5JC7 - chains A and X of the 4 polymer chains in the assembly; structure by X-ray diffraction, 2.75 A resolution.

Chain A:
Protein: Melanoma differentiation associated protein-5
Organism: Gallus gallus
Reference sequence: D9N195 (D9N195_CHICK); residues 298-994 here = UniProt positions 298-994
Sequence (701 residues; row label = number of the first residue in the row):
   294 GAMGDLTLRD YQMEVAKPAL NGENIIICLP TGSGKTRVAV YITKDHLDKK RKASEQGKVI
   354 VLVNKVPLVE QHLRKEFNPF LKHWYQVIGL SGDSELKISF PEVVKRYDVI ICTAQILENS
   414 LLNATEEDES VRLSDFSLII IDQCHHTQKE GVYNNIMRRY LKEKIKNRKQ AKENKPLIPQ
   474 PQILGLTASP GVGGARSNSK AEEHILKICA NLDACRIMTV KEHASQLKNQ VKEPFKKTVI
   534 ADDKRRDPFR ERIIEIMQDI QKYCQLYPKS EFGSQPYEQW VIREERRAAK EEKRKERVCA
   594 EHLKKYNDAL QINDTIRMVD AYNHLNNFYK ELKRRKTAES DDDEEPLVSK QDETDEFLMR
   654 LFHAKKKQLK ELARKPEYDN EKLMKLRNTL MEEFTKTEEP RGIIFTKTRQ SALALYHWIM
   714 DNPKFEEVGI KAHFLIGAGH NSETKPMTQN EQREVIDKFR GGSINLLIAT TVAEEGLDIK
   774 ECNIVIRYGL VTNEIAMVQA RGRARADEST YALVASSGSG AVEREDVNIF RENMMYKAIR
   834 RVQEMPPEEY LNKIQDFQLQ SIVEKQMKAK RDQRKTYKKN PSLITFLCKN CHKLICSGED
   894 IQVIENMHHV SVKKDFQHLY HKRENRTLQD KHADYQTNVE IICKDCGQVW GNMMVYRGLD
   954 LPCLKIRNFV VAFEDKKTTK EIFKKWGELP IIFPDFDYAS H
Disordered / not traced: 294-297, 417-421, 462-471, 634-641, 868-876, 918-932, 968-971, 990-994
Construct notes: expression tag (294-297); engineered mutation Gln436 (Glu in D9N195)
Bound ions: Zn2+: Cys881, Cys884, Cys936, Cys939
Residues lining bound ligands: ADP (adenosine-5'-diphosphate): Thr300, Leu301, Arg302, Gln305, Pro323, Thr324, Gly325, Ser326, Gly327, Lys328, Thr329, Arg330, Glu369, Arg798
Reported in the primary citation:
  - self-association interface (contacts with another copy of this molecule): Arg489 to Ser492, Lys562 to Glu564, Ser812 to Arg817, Leu852 to Ile855

Chain X:
Molecule: 25-nt RNA strand
Sequence (25 nucleotides; numbered 0 to 24; the number before each row is that of its first residue; numbering starts at 0):
     0 GGGACGUCAU GCGCAUGACG UCCCC
Disordered / not traced: 0

How chain A and chain X interact:
Contacting residue pairs (27):
  His439(A) - U6(X)  sugar contact
  Gln441(A) - C7(X)  phosphate contact
  Lys442(A) - U6(X)  phosphate contact
  Lys442(A) - C7(X)  salt bridge to the phosphate
  Glu443(A) - G5(X)  phosphate contact
  Glu443(A) - U6(X)  hydrogen bond to the phosphate
  Gly444(A) - G5(X)  sugar contact
  Lys562(A) - G12(X)  salt bridge to the phosphate
  Gln568(A) - U9(X)  hydrogen bond to the sugar
  Gln568(A) - G10(X)  hydrogen bond to the sugar
  Pro569(A) - G10(X)  phosphate contact
  Gln572(A) - G10(X)  hydrogen bond to the sugar
  Gln572(A) - C11(X)  hydrogen bond to the sugar
  His733(A) - G1(X)  phosphate contact
  His733(A) - G2(X)  hydrogen bond to the base
  Val784(A) - A8(X)  hydrogen bond to the sugar
  Thr785(A) - A8(X)  sugar contact
  Asn786(A) - C7(X)  hydrogen bond to the phosphate
  Asn786(A) - A8(X)  phosphate contact
  Arg817(A) - U9(X)  salt bridge to the phosphate
  Lys861(A) - G5(X)  salt bridge to the phosphate
  Met900(A) - G1(X)  hydrogen bond to the sugar
  Met900(A) - G2(X)  sugar contact
  His901(A) - G1(X)  hydrogen bond to the sugar
  Lys958(A) - G1(X)  salt bridge to the phosphate
  Lys978(A) - A3(X)  phosphate contact
  Gly980(A) - A3(X)  phosphate contact
Also at the interface, not in a pair above, chain A (22 interface residues in all): Gly487, Asn899

In short:
The interface between chain A and chain X involves 22 residues on one side and 11 on the other; the contacts
include 10 hydrogen bonds and 5 salt bridges. Polar pairs include His733(A)-G2(X), Gln568(A)-U9(X) and
Gln568(A)-G10(X). Bound to chain A: ADP. The paper reports a self-association interface involving Arg489(A),
Lys562(A) and Ser812(A) among others.
Here chain A is Melanoma differentiation associated protein-5 (Gallus gallus) and chain X is a 25-nt RNA
strand. Entry 5JC7 (Crystal structure of chicken MDA5 with 5'p 24-mer dsRNA and ADP-Mg2+ at 2.75 A resolution)
was determined by X-ray diffraction, deposited together with 5JAJ, 5JB2, 5JBG, 5JBJ, 5JC3, 5JCF and 5JCH.
